9B2S - chains G and I of the 11 polymer chains in the assembly; structure by electron microscopy, 3.01 A resolution.

[Chain G]
Name: Histone H2A
Organism: Xenopus laevis
UniProt: Q6AZJ8 (Q6AZJ8_XENLA); residues 0-129 here correspond to UniProt positions 1-130 (UniProt number = residue number + 1)
Amino-acid sequence (130 residues; numbered 0 to 129; the number before each row is that of its first residue; numbering starts at 0):
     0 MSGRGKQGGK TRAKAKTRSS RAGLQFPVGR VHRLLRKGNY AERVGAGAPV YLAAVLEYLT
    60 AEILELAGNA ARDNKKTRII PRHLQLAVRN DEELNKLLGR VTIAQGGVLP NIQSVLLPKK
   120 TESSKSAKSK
Not modelled in the structure: 0-9, 119-129

[Chain I]
Molecule: 601 DNA
Organism: synthetic construct
Sequence (185 nucleotides; row label = number of the first residue in the row; numbers below 1 keep their minus sign (DG-92 is residue -92)):
   -92 GACCCTATAC GCGGCCGCCC ATCAGAATCC CGGTGCCGAG GCCGCTCAAT TGGTCGTAGA
   -32 CAGCTCTAGC ACCGCTTAAA CGCACGTACG CGCTGTCCCC CGCGTTTTAA CCGCCAAGGG
    28 GATTACTCCC TAGTCTCCAG GCACGTGTCA GATATATACA TCGATTGCCG GTCGCGAACA
    88 GCGAC
Not modelled in the structure: -92 to -79, 79-92

[How chain G and chain I interact]
Pairs across the interface - 11 pairs, chain G then chain I:
  Arg11(G) - DT43(I)  hydrogen bond to the base
  Arg11(G) - DC44(I)  hydrogen bond to the base
  Arg29(G) - DC49(I)  salt bridge to the phosphate
  Arg42(G) - DT38(I)  sugar contact
  Arg42(G) - DA39(I)  phosphate contact
  Val43(G) - DA39(I)  hydrogen bond to the phosphate
  Gly44(G) - DT38(I)  phosphate contact
  Ala45(G) - DT38(I)  phosphate contact
  Thr76(G) - DA57(I)  sugar contact
  Thr76(G) - DG58(I)  phosphate contact
  Arg77(G) - DG58(I)  phosphate contact
Other interface residues (no listed pair), chain G (12 interface residues in all): Lys13, Arg35, Glu41, Lys75
Other interface residues (no listed pair), chain I (9 interface residues in all): DA46, DG48

[Summary]
The interface between chain G and chain I involves 12 residues on one side and 9 on the other, with 3 hydrogen
bonds and 1 salt bridge. Among the polar pairs are Arg11(G)-DT43(I), Arg11(G)-DC44(I) and Val43(G)-DA39(I).
Here chain G is Histone H2A (Xenopus laevis) and chain I is 601 DNA (synthetic construct). Entry 9B2S (Haspin
bound to nucleosome in position 1) was determined by electron microscopy (same publication as 9B2T and 9B2U).
